Entry 4IQX (X-ray diffraction, 2.50 A resolution); this record covers chains A and C of the 3 polymer chains in the assembly.

Chain A:
Protein: 3D polymerase
Source organism: Foot-and-mouth disease virus - type C
UniProtKB: Q9QCE4 (Q9QCE4_9PICO); residues 1-470 here correspond to UniProt positions 1858-2327 (UniProt number = residue number + 1857)
Sequence (481 residues; numbered 1 to 481; the number before each row is that of its first residue):
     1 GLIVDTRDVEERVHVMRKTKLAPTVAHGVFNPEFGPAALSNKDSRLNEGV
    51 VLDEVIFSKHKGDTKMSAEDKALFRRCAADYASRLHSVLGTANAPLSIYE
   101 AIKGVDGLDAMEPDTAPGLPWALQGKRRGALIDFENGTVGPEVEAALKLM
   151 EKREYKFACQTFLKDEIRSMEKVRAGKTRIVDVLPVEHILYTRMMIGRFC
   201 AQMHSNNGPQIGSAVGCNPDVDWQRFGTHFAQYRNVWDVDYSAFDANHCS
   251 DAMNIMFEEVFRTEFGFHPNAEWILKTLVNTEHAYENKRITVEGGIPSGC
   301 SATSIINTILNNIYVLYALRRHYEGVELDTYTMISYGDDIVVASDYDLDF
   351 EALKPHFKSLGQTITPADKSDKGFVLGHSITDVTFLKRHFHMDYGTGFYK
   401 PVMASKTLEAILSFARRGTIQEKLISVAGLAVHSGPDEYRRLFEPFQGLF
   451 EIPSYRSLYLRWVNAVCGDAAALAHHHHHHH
Disordered / not traced: 477-481
Sequence notes: engineered mutation Ser44 (Pro1901 in Q9QCE4), Ser169 (Pro2026 in Q9QCE4), Ile296 (Met2153 in Q9QCE4); expression tag (471-481)
Reported in the primary citation:
  - mutagenesis - P44S/P169S/M296I, P44S: decreased binding to heteropolymeric RNA
  - mutagenesis - P44S/P169S/M296I, M296I: decreased growth in response to absence of R
  - mutagenesis - P44S/P169S/M296I: increased growth in response to presence of R
  - mutagenesis - P44S/P169S/M296I: increased growth in response to 5000 muM
  - conformationally variable residues (loop rearrangement, side-chain flip): Met16 to Lys18, Ser298, Gly299, Cys300, Ser301
  - contacts within the chain: Arg17-Asn41, Arg17-Tyr285
  - binding site for the 7-nt RNA strand: Met16, Phe162, Val181, Val183
  - mutagenesis - P44S/P169S/M296I, P44S: decreased catalytic activity on poly(rU) synthesis
  - mutagenesis - P44S: decreased catalytic activity on VPg-uridylylation
  - mutagenesis - P44S: abolished catalytic activity on RMP opposite C
  - mutagenesis - P44S (5+/-1%): decreased catalytic activity on sym/sub-AU
  - mutagenesis - P44S: unchanged growth in response to absence of R
  - mutagenesis - P44S: abolished catalytic activity on sym/sub-AC

Chain C:
Molecule: 5-nt RNA strand
Sequence (5 nucleotides; numbered 916 to 920; the number before each row is that of its first residue):
   916 GGCCC

Chain A / chain C interface:
Contacting residue pairs - 25 pairs, chain A then chain C:
  Lys164(A) with C920(C), base contact
  Ser304(A) with C920(C), sugar contact
  Tyr336(A) with C920(C), phosphate contact
  Gly337(A) with C920(C), phosphate contact
  Asp338(A) with C920(C), phosphate contact
  Asp339(A) with C920(C), phosphate contact
  Leu386(A) with C919(C), phosphate contact; C920(C), phosphate contact
  Lys387(A) with C919(C), phosphate contact; C920(C), hydrogen bond to the phosphate
  Arg388(A) with C918(C), sugar contact; C919(C), sugar contact
  Met403(A) with C919(C), phosphate contact
  Ile411(A) with C918(C), sugar contact; C919(C), phosphate contact
  Arg416(A) with G917(C), salt bridge to the phosphate
  Thr419(A) with G916(C), phosphate contact; G917(C), phosphate contact
  Glu422(A) with G916(C), sugar contact
  Lys423(A) with G917(C), phosphate contact; C918(C), salt bridge to the phosphate
  Ser426(A) with G916(C), base contact; G917(C), hydrogen bond to the sugar
  Val427(A) with G917(C), sugar contact
  Leu430(A) with C918(C), sugar contact
Interface residues without a listed pair, chain A (20 interface residues in all): Arg179, Thr407

In short:
20 residues of chain A and 5 residues of chain C are in contact; the contacts include 2 hydrogen bonds and 2
salt bridges. Polar pairs include Ser426(A)-G917(C), Lys387(A)-C920(C) and Arg416(A)-G917(C). From the paper:
a binding site for the 7-nt RNA strand at Met16(A), Phe162(A) and Val181(A) among others; P44S/P169S/M296I and
P44S of chain A reduce binding to heteropolymeric RNA.
Chain A is 3D polymerase (Foot-and-mouth disease virus - type C) and chain C is a 5-nt RNA strand; the
structure, Mutant P44S P169S M296I of Foot-and-mouth disease Virus RNA-dependent RNA polymerase, was
determined by X-ray diffraction together with 3NL0, 3NKY and 3NMA from the same study.
